PDB entry 5DB3 | X-ray diffraction, 1.71 A resolution | chain A

[Chain A]
Molecule: Menin
Organism: Homo sapiens
UniProtKB: O00255 (MEN1_HUMAN), isoform O00255-2; residue numbers follow UniProt; this construct covers 1-53, 74-386, 399-459, 537-593
Chain sequence (489 residues; numbered -4 to 593; 109 numbers in that range are skipped by the numbering (no residue carries them; nothing is unmodelled there); the number before each row is that of its first residue; numbers below 1 keep their minus sign (Gly-4 is residue -4)):
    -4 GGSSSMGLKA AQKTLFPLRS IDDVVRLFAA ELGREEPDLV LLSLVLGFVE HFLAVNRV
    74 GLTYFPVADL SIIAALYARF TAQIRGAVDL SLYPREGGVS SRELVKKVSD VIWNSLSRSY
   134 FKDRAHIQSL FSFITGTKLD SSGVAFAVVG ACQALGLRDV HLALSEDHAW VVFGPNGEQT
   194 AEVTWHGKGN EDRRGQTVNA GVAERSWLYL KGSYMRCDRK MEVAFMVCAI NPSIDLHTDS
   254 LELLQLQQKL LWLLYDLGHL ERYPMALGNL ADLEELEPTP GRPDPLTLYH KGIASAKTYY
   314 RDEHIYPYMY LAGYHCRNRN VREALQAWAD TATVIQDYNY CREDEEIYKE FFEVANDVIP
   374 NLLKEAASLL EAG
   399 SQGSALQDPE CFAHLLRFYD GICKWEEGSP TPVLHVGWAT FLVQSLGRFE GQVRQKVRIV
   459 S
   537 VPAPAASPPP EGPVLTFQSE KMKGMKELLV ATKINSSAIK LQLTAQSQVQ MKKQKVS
Not modelled in the structure: -4 to 1, 537-547, 589-593
Differences from the reference sequence: expression tag (-4 to 0); engineered mutation Ala541 (Thr in O00255)
Ligand contacts: MI-574 (58Q; 6-methoxy-4-methyl-1-(1H-pyrazol-4-ylmethyl)-5-[(4-{[6-(2,2,2-trifluoroethyl)thieno[2,3-d]pyrimidin-4-yl]amino}piperidin-1-yl)methyl]-1H-indole-2-carbonitrile): Ser155, Leu177, Ser178, Glu179, Asp180, His181, Ala182, Phe238, Cys241, Tyr276, Met278, Asp285, Tyr319, Met322, Tyr323, Ala325, Gly326, Trp341, Glu363, Glu366, Val367, Val371
UniProt features mapped onto this chain:
  - natural variant: Pro12 (P12L: In MEN1), Leu22 (L22R: In MEN1), Glu26 (E26K: In parathyroid adenoma and MEN1), Leu39 (L39W: In MEN1), Gly42 (G42D: In MEN1), Glu45 (E45G: In MEN1; E45K: In MEN1), Leu89 to Ala95 (deletion: In MEN1), Arg98 (R98L: In MEN1), Gly110 (G110E: In MEN1), Lys119 (deletion: In MEN1), Lys135 (K135I: In MEN1), His139 (H139D: In MEN1; H139P: In MEN1; H139R: In MEN1; H139Y: In MEN1), 75 further natural variant entries in UniProt
  - mutagenesis: Ala182 (A182F: Reduced interaction with KMT2A), Met278 (M278W: Loss of interaction with KMT2A and JUND), Asp285 (D285R: Reduced interaction with KMT2A; when associated with R-288 and R-290), Glu288 (E288R: Reduced interaction with KMT2A; when associated with R-285 and R-290), Glu290 (E290R: Reduced interaction with KMT2A; when associated with R-285 and R-288), Tyr319 (Y319A: Reduced interaction with KMT2A), Tyr323 (Y323A: Reduced interaction with KMT2A), Glu366 (E366A: Reduced interaction with KMT2A; when associated with A-370), Asp370 (D370A: Reduced interaction with KMT2A; when associated with A-366)
  - modified residue: Ser543 (Phosphoserine)
Reported in the primary citation:
  - binding site for MI-574: Glu366

[Overview]
Ligands of chain A: MI-574. UniProt lists 9 mutagenesis sites. The paper reports a binding site for MI-574 at
Glu366.
Chain A is Menin (Homo sapiens); the structure, Menin in complex with MI-574, was determined by X-ray
diffraction together with 5DB0, 5DB1 and 5DB2 from the same study.
